Entry 9JNV (electron microscopy, 3.00 A resolution); this record covers chains I and K of the 11 polymer chains in the assembly.

# Chain I
Molecule: 146-nt DNA strand
Organism: Escherichia coli K-12
Sequence (146 nucleotides; each row starts with the number of its first residue):
     2 TCGAGAATCC CGGTGCCGAG GCCGCTCAAT TGGTCGTAGA CAGCTCTAGC ACCGCTTAAA
    62 CGCACGTACG CGCTGTCCCC CGCGTTTTAA CCGCCAAGGG GATTACTCCC TAGTCTCCAG
   122 GCACGTGTCA GATATATACA TCCGAT

# Chain K
Name: ISWI chromatin-remodeling complex ATPase ISW1
Organism: Saccharomyces cerevisiae S288C
Notes: EC 3.6.4.-
UniProtKB: P38144 (ISW1_YEAST); numbering as in UniProt (aligned over 69-1129)
Chain sequence (1061 residues; numbered 69 to 1129; the number before each row is that of its first residue):
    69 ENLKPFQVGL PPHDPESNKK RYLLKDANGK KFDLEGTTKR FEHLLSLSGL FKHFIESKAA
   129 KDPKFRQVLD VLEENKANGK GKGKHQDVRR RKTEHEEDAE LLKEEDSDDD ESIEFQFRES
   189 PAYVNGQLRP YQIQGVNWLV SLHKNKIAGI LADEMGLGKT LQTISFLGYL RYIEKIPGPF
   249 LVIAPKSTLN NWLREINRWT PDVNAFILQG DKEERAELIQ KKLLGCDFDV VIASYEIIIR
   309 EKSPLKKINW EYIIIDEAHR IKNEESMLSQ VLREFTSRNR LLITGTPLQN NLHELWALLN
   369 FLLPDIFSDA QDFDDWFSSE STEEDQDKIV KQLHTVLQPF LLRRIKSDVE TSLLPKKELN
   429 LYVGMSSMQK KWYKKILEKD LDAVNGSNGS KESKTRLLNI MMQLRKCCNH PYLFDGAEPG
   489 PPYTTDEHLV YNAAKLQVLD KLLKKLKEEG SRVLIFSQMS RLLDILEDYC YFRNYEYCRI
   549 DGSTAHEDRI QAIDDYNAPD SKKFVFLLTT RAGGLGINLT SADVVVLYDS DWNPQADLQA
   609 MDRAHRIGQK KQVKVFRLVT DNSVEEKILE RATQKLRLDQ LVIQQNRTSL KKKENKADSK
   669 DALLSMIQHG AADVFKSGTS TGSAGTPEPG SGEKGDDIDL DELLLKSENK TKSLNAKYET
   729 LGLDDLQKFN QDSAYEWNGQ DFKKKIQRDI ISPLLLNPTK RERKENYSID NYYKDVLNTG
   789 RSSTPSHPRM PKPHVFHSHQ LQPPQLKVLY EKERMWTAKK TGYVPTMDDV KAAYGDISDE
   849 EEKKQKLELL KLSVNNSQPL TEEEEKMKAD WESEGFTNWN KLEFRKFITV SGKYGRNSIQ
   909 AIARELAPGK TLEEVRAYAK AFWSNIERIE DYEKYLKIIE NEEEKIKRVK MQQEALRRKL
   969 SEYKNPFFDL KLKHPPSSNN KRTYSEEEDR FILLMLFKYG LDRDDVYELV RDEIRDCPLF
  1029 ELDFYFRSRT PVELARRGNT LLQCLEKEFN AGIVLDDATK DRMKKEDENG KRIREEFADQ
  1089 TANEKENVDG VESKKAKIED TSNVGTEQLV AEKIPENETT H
Disordered / not traced: 69-75, 145-178, 448-460, 656-705, 752-767, 777-1129
Bound ions: Mg2+: Asp324 (together with ADP)
Residues lining bound ligands: ADP (adenosine-5'-diphosphate): Gln195, Arg197, Gln200, Met223, Gly224, Leu225, Gly226, Lys227, Thr228, Leu229, Glu263, Trp267, Asp324, Glu325

# Interface between chain I and chain K
Residue-residue contacts (24):
  DG16(I) with Lys315(K), salt bridge to the phosphate
  DC17(I) with Lys310(K), salt bridge to the phosphate; Ser311(K), phosphate contact; Lys314(K), salt bridge to the phosphate
  DG94(I) with Arg328(K), hydrogen bond to the phosphate; Met335(K), phosphate contact
  DC95(I) with Arg328(K), salt bridge to the phosphate; Ser334(K), phosphate contact; Met335(K), hydrogen bond to the phosphate; Leu336(K), phosphate contact
  DC96(I) with Lys330(K), phosphate contact
  DA97(I) with Lys330(K), salt bridge to the phosphate; Asn358(K), sugar contact; Trp600(K), phosphate contact; Asn601(K), hydrogen bond to the phosphate
  DA98(I) with Trp600(K), sugar contact; Arg639(K), salt bridge to the phosphate; Lys643(K), salt bridge to the phosphate
  DG99(I) with Arg639(K), salt bridge to the phosphate; Gln739(K), sugar contact
  DG100(I) with Gln739(K), hydrogen bond to the phosphate; Tyr743(K), hydrogen bond to the phosphate; Lys751(K), hydrogen bond to the phosphate
  DG101(I) with Lys751(K), salt bridge to the phosphate
Other interface residues (no listed pair), chain I (11 interface residues in all): DT15
Other interface residues (no listed pair), chain K (22 interface residues in all): Ile307, Asn331, Met469, Arg579, Lys635

# In short
11 residues of chain I face 22 of chain K across their interface; the contacts include 6 hydrogen bonds and 9
salt bridges. Polar contacts include DG94(I)-Arg328(K), DC95(I)-Met335(K) and DA97(I)-Asn601(K). Bound to
chain K: ADP.
Here chain I is a 146-nt DNA strand (Escherichia coli K-12) and chain K is ISWI chromatin-remodeling complex
ATPase ISW1 (Saccharomyces cerevisiae S288C). Entry 9JNV (Structure of isw1-nucleosome complex in ADP(S)
state) was determined by electron microscopy, deposited together with 9JNT, 9JNU, 9JO2, 9JO5, 9LIU and 9LJ2.
